Entry 8K4E (electron microscopy, 3.40 A resolution); this record covers chains L and A of the 22 polymer chains in the assembly.

[Chain L]
Molecule: 30S ribosomal protein S12
Source organism: Escherichia coli K-12
UniProt: P0A7S3 (RS12_ECOLI); residue numbers follow UniProt; this construct covers 1-124
Amino-acid sequence (124 residues; numbered 1 to 124; the number before each row is that of its first residue):
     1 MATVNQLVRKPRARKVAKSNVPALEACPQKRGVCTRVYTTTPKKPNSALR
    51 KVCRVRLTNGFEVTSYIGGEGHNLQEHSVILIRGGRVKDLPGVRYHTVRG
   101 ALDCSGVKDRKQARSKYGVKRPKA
Not modelled in the structure: 1, 124
Swiss-Prot annotation at these positions:
  - modified residue: Asp89 (3-methylthioaspartic acid), Lys108 (N6-acetyllysine)
  - natural variant: Lys43 (K43R: Confers streptomycin resistance but not hyperaccurate translation)
  - mutagenesis: Leu57 (L57H: Protein is not incorporated into ribosomes), Lys88 (K88Q: Confers low-level resistance to streptomycin and a 15% decrease in the translational elongation rate)

[Chain A]
Molecule: 16S rRNA
Source organism: Escherichia coli K-12
Sequence (1554 nucleotides; numbered 1 to 1554; the number before each row is that of its first residue):
     1 AAAUUGAAGAGUUUGAUCAUGGCUCAGAUUGAACGCUGGCGGCAGGCCUA
    51 ACACAUGCAAGUCGAACGGUAACAGGAAGAAGCUUGCUUCUUUGCUGACG
   101 AGUGGCGGACGGGUGAGUAAUGUCUGGGAAACUGCCUGAUGGAGGGGGAU
   151 AACUACUGGAAACGGUAGCUAAUACCGCAUAACGUCGCAAGACCAAAGAG
   201 GGGGACCUUCGGGCCUCUUGCCAUCGGAUGUGCCCAGAUGGGAUUAGCUA
   251 GUAGGUGGGGUAACGGCUCACCUAGGCGACGAUCCCUAGCUGGUCUGAGA
   301 GGAUGACCAGCCACACUGGAACUGAGACACGGUCCAGACUCCUACGGGAG
   351 GCAGCAGUGGGGAAUAUUGCACAAUGGGCGCAAGCCUGAUGCAGCCAUGC
   401 CGCGUGUAUGAAGAAGGCCUUCGGGUUGUAAAGUACUUUCAGCGGGGAGG
   451 AAGGGAGUAAAGUUAAUACCUUUGCUCAUUGACGUUACCCGCAGAAGAAG
   501 CACCGGCUAACUCCGUGCCAGCAGCCGCGGUAAUACGGAGGGUGCAAGCG
   551 UUAAUCGGAAUUACUGGGCGUAAAGCGCACGCAGGCGGUUUGUUAAGUCA
   601 GAUGUGAAAUCCCCGGGCUCAACCUGGGAACUGCAUCUGAUACUGGCAAG
   651 CUUGAGUCUCGUAGAGGGGGGUAGAAUUCCAGGUGUAGCGGUGAAAUGCG
   701 UAGAGAUCUGGAGGAAUACCGGUGGCGAAGGCGGCCCCCUGGACGAAGAC
   751 UGACGCUCAGGUGCGAAAGCGUGGGGAGCAAACAGGAUUAGAUACCCUGG
   801 UAGUCCACGCCGUAAACGAUGUCGACUUGGAGGUUGUGCCCUUGAGGCGU
   851 GGCUUCCGGAGCUAACGCGUUAAGUCGACCGCCUGGGGAGUACGGCCGCA
   901 AGGUUAAAACUCAAAUGAAUUGACGGGGGCCCGCACAAGCGGUGGAGCAU
   951 GUGGUUUAAUUCGAUGCAACGCGAAGAACCUUACCUGGUCUUGACAUCCA
  1001 CGGAAGUUUUCAGAGAUGAGAAUGUGCCUUCGGGAACCGUGAGACAGGUG
  1051 CUGCAUGGCUGUCGUCAGCUCGUGUUGUGAAAUGUUGGGUUAAGUCCCGC
  1101 AACGAGCGCAACCCUUAUCCUUUGUUGCCAGCGGUCCGGCCGGGAACUCA
  1151 AAGGAGACUGCCAGUGAUAAACUGGAGGAAGGUGGGGAUGACGUCAAGUC
  1201 AUCAUGGCCCUUACGACCAGGGCUACACACGUGCUACAAUGGCGCAUACA
  1251 AAGAGAAGCGACCUCGCGAGAGCAAGCGGACCUCAUAAAGUGCGUCGUAG
  1301 UCCGGAUUGGAGUCUGCAACUCGACUCCAUGAAGUCGGAAUCGCUAGUAA
  1351 UCGUGGAUCAGAAUGCCACGGUGAAUACGUUCCCGGGCCUUGUACACACC
  1401 GCCCGUCACACCAUGGGAGUGGGUUGCAAAAGAAGUAGGUAGCUUAACCU
  1451 UCGGGAGGGCGCUUACCACUUUGUGAUUCAUGACUGGGGUGAAGUCGUAA
  1501 CAAGGUAACCGUAGGGGAACCUGCGGUUGGAUCACCUCCUUACCUUAAAG
  1551 AAGC
Not modelled in the structure: 1391-1503, 1540-1554

[Chain L / chain A interface]
Contacting residue pairs - 97 pairs, chain L then chain A:
  Ala2(L) - G568(A)  hydrogen bond to the base
  Ala2(L) - C882(A)  base contact
  Thr3(L) - C880(A)  hydrogen bond to the phosphate
  Asn5(L) - G585(A)  hydrogen bond to the sugar
  Asn5(L) - C879(A)  hydrogen bond to the phosphate
  Asn5(L) - C880(A)  hydrogen bond to the phosphate
  Gln6(L) - C880(A)  base contact
  Gln6(L) - G881(A)  hydrogen bond to the base
  Leu7(L) - C564(A)  sugar contact
  Arg9(L) - C880(A)  salt bridge to the phosphate
  Arg9(L) - G881(A)  salt bridge to the phosphate
  Arg12(L) - U562(A)  phosphate contact
  Arg12(L) - A563(A)  hydrogen bond to the base
  Arg12(L) - C564(A)  salt bridge to the phosphate
  Arg12(L) - G567(A)  base contact
  Arg12(L) - U884(A)  base contact
  Ala13(L) - U562(A)  hydrogen bond to the base
  Arg14(L) - U562(A)  sugar contact
  Lys15(L) - U562(A)  hydrogen bond to the base
  Lys18(L) - A909(A)  salt bridge to the phosphate
  Ser19(L) - A554(A)  phosphate contact
  Val21(L) - A553(A)  phosphate contact
  Leu24(L) - A553(A)  sugar contact
  Ala26(L) - A553(A)  hydrogen bond to the sugar
  Ala26(L) - A554(A)  sugar contact
  Cys27(L) - A363(A)  hydrogen bond to the base
  Pro28(L) - A363(A)  base contact
  Pro28(L) - U552(A)  hydrogen bond to the sugar
  Pro28(L) - A553(A)  sugar contact
  Gln29(L) - A33(A)  hydrogen bond to the sugar
  Gln29(L) - C34(A)  sugar contact
  Gln29(L) - A363(A)  base contact
  Lys30(L) - A363(A)  phosphate contact
  Arg31(L) - G362(A)  salt bridge to the phosphate
  Arg31(L) - A363(A)  salt bridge to the phosphate
  Asn46(L) - C522(A)  base contact
  Asn46(L) - G527(A)  base contact
  Asn46(L) - C528(A)  hydrogen bond to the base
  Asn46(L) - G529(A)  hydrogen bond to the base
  Ser47(L) - C518(A)  hydrogen bond to the phosphate
  Ser47(L) - C519(A)  hydrogen bond to the phosphate
  Ser47(L) - G529(A)  hydrogen bond to the base
  Ala48(L) - A520(A)  phosphate contact
  Leu49(L) - A520(A)  hydrogen bond to the phosphate
  Arg50(L) - G521(A)  hydrogen bond to the base
  Arg50(L) - C522(A)  base contact
  Lys51(L) - A520(A)  phosphate contact
  Lys51(L) - G521(A)  salt bridge to the phosphate
  Thr58(L) - G362(A)  phosphate contact
  Thr58(L) - A363(A)  hydrogen bond to the phosphate
  Tyr66(L) - C522(A)  hydrogen bond to the phosphate
  Gly68(L) - C522(A)  phosphate contact
  Gly69(L) - C522(A)  hydrogen bond to the phosphate
  Glu70(L) - G521(A)  phosphate contact
  Glu70(L) - G537(A)  sugar contact
  Leu81(L) - A363(A)  sugar contact
  Arg83(L) - U551(A)  hydrogen bond to the sugar
  Arg83(L) - U552(A)  hydrogen bond to the sugar
  Gly84(L) - U552(A)  sugar contact
  Arg86(L) - C525(A)  salt bridge to the phosphate
  Lys88(L) - C525(A)  phosphate contact
  Lys88(L) - C526(A)  salt bridge to the phosphate
  Lys88(L) - A913(A)  salt bridge to the phosphate
  Asp89(L) - C522(A)  base contact
  Asp89(L) - A523(A)  hydrogen bond to the base
  Asp89(L) - G527(A)  base contact
  Arg94(L) - U911(A)  salt bridge to the phosphate
  Val98(L) - C34(A)  sugar contact
  Gly100(L) - G35(A)  phosphate contact
  Arg110(L) - G537(A)  salt bridge to the phosphate
  Arg110(L) - G538(A)  phosphate contact
  Lys111(L) - G538(A)  hydrogen bond to the phosphate
  Lys111(L) - A539(A)  phosphate contact
  Gln112(L) - G538(A)  hydrogen bond to the phosphate
  Gln112(L) - A539(A)  phosphate contact
  Ala113(L) - A502(A)  phosphate contact
  Ala113(L) - C503(A)  phosphate contact
  Arg114(L) - C36(A)  hydrogen bond to the sugar
  Arg114(L) - C501(A)  salt bridge to the phosphate
  Arg114(L) - A502(A)  hydrogen bond to the phosphate
  Ser115(L) - G35(A)  hydrogen bond to the sugar
  Ser115(L) - C36(A)  sugar contact
  Ser115(L) - C501(A)  hydrogen bond to the phosphate
  Ser115(L) - A502(A)  hydrogen bond to the phosphate
  Lys116(L) - A502(A)  phosphate contact
  Lys116(L) - C503(A)  salt bridge to the phosphate
  Lys116(L) - G550(A)  sugar contact
  Tyr117(L) - C522(A)  phosphate contact
  Tyr117(L) - A523(A)  phosphate contact
  Gly118(L) - G35(A)  sugar contact
  Val119(L) - C36(A)  sugar contact
  Lys120(L) - C36(A)  salt bridge to the phosphate
  Lys120(L) - U37(A)  phosphate contact
  Arg121(L) - C36(A)  phosphate contact
  Arg121(L) - U37(A)  hydrogen bond to the phosphate
  Arg121(L) - G500(A)  salt bridge to the phosphate
  Arg121(L) - C501(A)  phosphate contact
Other interface residues (no listed pair), chain L (58 interface residues in all): Gly71, Gly85, Val87, Gly92, Arg99, Ala101
Other interface residues (no listed pair), chain A (46 interface residues in all): A32, C910

[Overview]
The interface between chain L and chain A involves 58 residues on one side and 46 on the other; the contacts
include 34 hydrogen bonds and 16 salt bridges. Polar pairs include Ala2(L)-G568(A), Gln6(L)-G881(A) and
Arg12(L)-A563(A).
Here chain L is 30S ribosomal protein S12 and chain A is 16S rRNA, both from Escherichia coli K-12. Entry 8K4E
(Cryo-EM structure of 30S ribosome with cleaved AP-mRNA bound complex-II) was determined by electron
microscopy (same publication as 8K3O).
